Entry 8WIW (electron microscopy, 5.60 A resolution (low resolution: residue-level contacts below are approximate; hydrogen-bond / salt-bridge calls are withheld)); this record covers chains S and i of the 238 polymer chains in the assembly.

# Chain S
Name: Flagellar motor switch protein FliM
Source organism: Salmonella enterica subsp. enterica serovar Typhimurium str. LT2
UniProt: P26418 (FLIM_SALTY); residues 1-334 here = UniProt positions 1-334
Chain sequence (334 residues; numbered 1 to 334; the number before each row is that of its first residue):
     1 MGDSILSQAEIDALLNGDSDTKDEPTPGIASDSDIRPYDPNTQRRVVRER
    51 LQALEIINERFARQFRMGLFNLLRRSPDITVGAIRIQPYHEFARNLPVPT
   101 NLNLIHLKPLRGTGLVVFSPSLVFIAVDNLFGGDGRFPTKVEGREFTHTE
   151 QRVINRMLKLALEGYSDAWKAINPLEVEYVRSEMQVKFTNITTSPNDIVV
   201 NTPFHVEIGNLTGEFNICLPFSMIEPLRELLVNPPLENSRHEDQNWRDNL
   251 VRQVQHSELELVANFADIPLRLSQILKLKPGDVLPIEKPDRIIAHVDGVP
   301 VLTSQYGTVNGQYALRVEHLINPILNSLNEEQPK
Unresolved in the structure: 1-4, 17-33, 323-334
Curated features (UniProtKB/Swiss-Prot):
  - mutagenesis: Asn-155 (N155E: Altered motor bias with clockwise rotation, partially suppresses a yhjH disruption), Leu-160 (L160D: Altered motor bias with clockwise rotation, partially suppresses a yhjH disruption)

# Chain i
Name: Chemotaxis protein CheY
Source organism: Salmonella enterica subsp. enterica serovar Typhimurium str. LT2
UniProt: P0A2D5 (CHEY_SALTY); residue numbers follow UniProt; this construct covers 1-129
Chain sequence (129 residues; numbered 1 to 129; the number before each row is that of its first residue):
     1 MADKELKFLVVDKFSTMRRIVRNLLKELGFNNVEEAEDGVDALNKLQAGG
    51 FGFIISDWNMPNMDGLELLKTIRADSAMSALPVLMVTAEAKKENIIAAAQ
   101 AGASGWVVKPFTAATLEEKLNKIFEKLGM
Differences from the reference sequence: engineered mutation Lys-13 (Asp in P0A2D5), Trp-106 (Tyr in P0A2D5)
Curated features (UniProtKB/Swiss-Prot):
  - binding site (Mg(2+)): Asp-12, Asp-57, Asn-59
  - modified residue: Asp-57 (4-aspartylphosphate), Lys-92 (N6-acetyllysine), Lys-109 (N6-acetyllysine)
  - mutagenesis: Phe-14 (F14A: Diminished rate of phosphorylation), Asp-57 (D57N: Abolishes function and phosphorylation), Asn-59 (N59A: Diminished rate of phosphorylation), Lys-109 (K109R: Abolishes function, decreased autophosphatase activity)
From the paper describing this entry:
  - mutagenesis - D13K/Y106W: increased binding to the C ring (citing earlier work)

# Interface between chain S and chain i
Residue-residue contacts - 5 pairs, chain S then chain i:
  Asp-78(S) / Asn-23(i)
  Glu-207(S) / Arg-22(i)
  Glu-207(S) / Lys-26(i)
  Asn-210(S) / Arg-18(i)
  Asn-210(S) / Glu-35(i)
Interface residues without a listed pair, chain S (6 interface residues in all): Ser-76, Gly-209, Thr-212
Interface residues without a listed pair, chain i (6 interface residues in all): Arg-19

# Summary
Chain S and chain i each contribute 6 residues to their interface. Curated annotation (UniProt) lists 2
mutagenesis sites on chain S; 3 Mg2+-binding residues and 4 mutagenesis sites on chain i. The paper reports
that D13K/Y106W of chain i increase binding to the C ring.
Here chain S is Flagellar motor switch protein FliM and chain i is Chemotaxis protein CheY, both from
Salmonella enterica subsp. enterica serovar Typhimurium str. LT2. Entry 8WIW (Cryo-EM structure of the
flagellar C ring in the CW state) was determined by electron microscopy together with 8WHT, 8WK3, 8WK4, 8WKI,
8WKK, 8WKQ and 11 further entries from the same study.
